Entry 2IBZ (X-ray diffraction, 2.30 A resolution); this record covers chains C and F of the 11 polymer chains in the assembly.

[Chain C]
Name: Cytochrome b
Source organism: Saccharomyces cerevisiae
Notes: EC 1.10.2.2
Reference sequence: P00163 (CYB_YEAST); numbering as in UniProt (aligned over 1-385)
Chain sequence (385 residues; row label = number of the first residue in the row):
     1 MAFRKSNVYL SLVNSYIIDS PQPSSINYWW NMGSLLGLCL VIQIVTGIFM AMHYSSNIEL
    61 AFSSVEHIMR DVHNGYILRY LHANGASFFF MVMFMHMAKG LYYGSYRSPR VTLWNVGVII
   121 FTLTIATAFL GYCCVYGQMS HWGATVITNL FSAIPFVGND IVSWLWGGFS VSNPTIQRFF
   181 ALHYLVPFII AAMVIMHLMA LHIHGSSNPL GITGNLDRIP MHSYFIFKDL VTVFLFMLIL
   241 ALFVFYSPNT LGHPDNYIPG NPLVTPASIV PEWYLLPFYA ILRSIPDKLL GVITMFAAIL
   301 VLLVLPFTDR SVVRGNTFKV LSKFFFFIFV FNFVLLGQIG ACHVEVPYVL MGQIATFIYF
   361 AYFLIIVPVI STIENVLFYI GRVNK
Sequence notes: conflict Thr122 (Ile in P00163)
UniProt features mapped onto this chain:
  - binding site (a ubiquinone): Tyr16, His202
  - binding site (heme b): His82, His96, His183, His197
  - natural variant: Thr122 (I122T: In strain: ATCC 44821 / 777-3A; this construct carries the variant), Ile269 (I269ID: In strain: D273-10B/A21)
  - mutagenesis: Gly131 (G131S: In W7: Causes respiratory deficiency)
Metal / ion sites: heme c Fe site 1: His82, His183; heme c Fe site 2: His96, His197
Small-molecule neighbours:
  - heme c (HEC), molecule 1: Trp29, Trp30, Asn31, Met32, Gly33, Ser34, Leu36, Gly37, Phe89, Met93, His96, Met97, Lys99, Ser105, Tyr106, Leu113, Trp114, Gly117, Val118, Ile120, Phe121, Val194, His197, Leu198, Leu201, Ser206, Ser207
  - heme c (HEC), molecule 2: Leu40, Gln43, Ile44, Gly47, Ile48, Met50, Ala51, Tyr54, Val65, Arg79, His82, Ala83, Ala86, Phe89, Thr127, Ala128, Gly131, Tyr132, Cys134, Val135, Phe180, His183, Tyr184, Pro187, Tyr274
  - stigmatellin a (SMA): Thr122, Ile125, Ala126, Phe129, Leu130, Met139, Gly143, Val146, Ile147, Leu150, Phe151, Leu165, Phe179, Leu182, Ile269, Val270, Pro271, Glu272, Leu275, Phe278, Tyr279, Leu282, Met295, Phe296, Ile299
  - UQ6 (5-(3,7,11,15,19,23-hexamethyl-tetracosa-2,6,10,14,18,22-hexaenyl)-2,3-dimethoxy-6-methyl-benzene-1,4-diol): Tyr16, Ile17, Ser20, Gln22, Ile26, Trp30, Ser34, Gly37, Leu40, Val41, Ile44, Val45, Ile48, Phe49, Phe188, Val194, Leu198, Leu201, Ser206, Met221, Asp229

[Chain F]
Name: Ubiquinol-cytochrome c reductase complex 14 kDa protein
Source organism: Saccharomyces cerevisiae
Notes: EC 1.10.2.2
Reference sequence: P00128 (UCR7_YEAST); residues 1-127 here = UniProt positions 1-127
Chain sequence (127 residues; each row starts with the number of its first residue):
     1 MPQSFTSIAR IGDYILKSPV LSKLCVPVAN QFINLAGYKK LGLKFDDLIA EENPIMQTAL
    61 RRLPEDESYA RAYRIIRAHQ TELTHHLLPR NEWIKAQEDV PYLLPYILEA EAAAKEKDEL
   121 DNIEVSK
Disordered / not traced: 1-2

[Interface between chain C and chain F]
Residue-residue contacts (59; chain C residue first):
  Ser24(C) with His79(F); Leu83(F)
  Ser25(C) with His79(F)
  Pro109(C) with Glu52(F)
  Asn208(C) with His79(F), hydrogen bond
  Leu210(C) with Ala78(F); His79(F); Glu82(F)
  Ile212(C) with Asp47(F); Leu48(F), hydrophobic; Ile75(F), hydrophobic
  Thr213(C) with Glu51(F); His79(F)
  Leu216(C) with Ala72(F), hydrophobic; Ile76(F), hydrophobic
  Arg310(C) with Gln3(F), hydrogen bond (backbone-backbone)
  Val312(C) with Phe5(F), hydrophobic; Ile49(F); Ala50(F), hydrogen bond (backbone-backbone)
  Val313(C) with Leu48(F)
  Arg314(C) with Ala50(F); Glu52(F), salt bridge
  Thr317(C) with Ala36(F)
  Phe318(C) with Ala36(F); Tyr38(F), hydrophobic; Leu41(F), hydrophobic; Leu48(F), hydrophobic
  Val320(C) with Leu35(F), hydrophobic
  Leu321(C) with Phe32(F), hydrophobic
  Thr372(C) with Gln3(F)
  Glu374(C) with Phe32(F)
  Asn375(C) with Gln3(F), hydrogen bond; Ile8(F)
  Val376(C) with Ile11(F), hydrophobic
  Leu377(C) with Ala29(F); Phe32(F), hydrophobic
  Phe378(C) with Phe32(F), hydrophobic; Ile33(F); Phe45(F), hydrophobic
  Tyr379(C) with Ile8(F), hydrophobic; Ala9(F); Gly12(F); Asp13(F), hydrogen bond; Leu104(F), hydrophobic
  Ile380(C) with Gly12(F); Leu16(F), hydrophobic; Cys25(F), hydrophobic; Ala29(F), hydrophobic
  Gly381(C) with Asn30(F); Ile33(F)
  Arg382(C) with Ile33(F); Tyr38(F); Phe45(F); Asp46(F), salt bridge; Asp99(F), salt bridge; Pro101(F)
  Val383(C) with Leu16(F)
  Lys385(C) with Asp13(F); Leu16(F)
Other interface residues (no listed pair), chain C (31 interface residues in all): Arg107, Ser108, Pro209
Other interface residues (no listed pair), chain F (40 interface residues in all): Ile15, Val26, Gly37, Leu43, Val100

[In short]
31 residues of chain C and 40 residues of chain F are in contact, with 5 hydrogen bonds and 3 salt bridges.
Among the polar pairs are Arg314(C)-Glu52(F), Arg382(C)-Asp46(F) and Arg382(C)-Asp99(F). Ligands of chain C:
heme c, compound UQ6 and stigmatellin a.
Here chain C is Cytochrome b and chain F is Ubiquinol-cytochrome c reductase complex 14 kDa protein, both from
Saccharomyces cerevisiae. Entry 2IBZ (Yeast Cytochrome BC1 Complex with Stigmatellin) was determined by X-ray
diffraction together with 2JBL from the same study.
